PDB entry 3ONA | X-ray diffraction, 2.60 A resolution | chains A and B

Chain A:
Protein: Tumour necrosis factor receptor
From: Ectromelia virus
Notes: fragment: SECRET domain
UniProt: Q7TDW8 (Q7TDW8_9POXV); residue numbers follow UniProt; this construct covers 162-320
Sequence (163 residues; each row starts with the number of its first residue):
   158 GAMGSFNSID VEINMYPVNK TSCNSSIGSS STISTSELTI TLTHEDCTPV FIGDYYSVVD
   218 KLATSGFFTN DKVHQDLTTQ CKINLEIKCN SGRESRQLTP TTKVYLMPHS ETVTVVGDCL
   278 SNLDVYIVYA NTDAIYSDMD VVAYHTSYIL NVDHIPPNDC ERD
Disordered / not traced: 158-160, 319-320
Differences from the reference sequence: expression tag (158-161)
Cystine bridges: Cys180-Cys317, Cys204-Cys238, Cys246-Cys276
Reported in the primary citation:
  - mutagenesis - D167A/E169A/D316A: abolished binding to CX3CL1 protein (chain B)
  - mutagenesis - D167A/E169A/D316A: abolished binding to CXCL12

Chain B:
Protein: CX3CL1 protein
From: Homo sapiens
Notes: fragment: chemokine domain
UniProt: Q6I9S9 (Q6I9S9_HUMAN); residues 0-76 here correspond to UniProt positions 24-100 (UniProt number = residue number + 24)
Sequence (80 residues; each row starts with the number of its first residue; numbers below 1 keep their minus sign (Gly-3 is residue -3)):
    -3 GAMGQHHGVT KCNITCSKMT SKIPVALLIH YQQNQASCGK RAIILETRQH RLFCADPKEQ
    57 WVKDAMQHLD RQAAALTRNG
Disordered / not traced: -3 to 7, 74-76
Differences from the reference sequence: expression tag (-3 to -1)
Cystine bridges: Cys8-Cys34, Cys12-Cys50

Interface between chain A and chain B:
Contacting residue pairs (27; chain A residue first):
  Ser165(A) - Arg44(B)
  Asp167(A) - Arg44(B)  salt bridge
  Glu169(A) - Arg47(B)  salt bridge
  Tyr212(A) - Leu23(B)  hydrophobic
  Phe225(A) - Pro20(B)  hydrophobic
  Phe225(A) - Ala22(B)  hydrophobic
  Phe225(A) - Leu23(B)  hydrophobic
  Phe225(A) - Arg44(B)
  Thr226(A) - Arg44(B)  hydrogen bond (backbone-side chain)
  Val309(A) - Arg47(B)
  Asp310(A) - Arg47(B)  salt bridge
  His311(A) - Phe49(B)
  Ile312(A) - Arg47(B)
  Ile312(A) - Phe49(B)
  Pro313(A) - Thr16(B)
  Pro313(A) - Ile19(B)  hydrophobic
  Pro313(A) - Phe49(B)  hydrophobic
  Pro314(A) - Ile19(B)
  Pro314(A) - Pro20(B)
  Pro314(A) - Leu23(B)  hydrophobic
  Pro314(A) - Gln45(B)
  Asn315(A) - Thr16(B)  hydrogen bond
  Asn315(A) - Ser17(B)
  Asn315(A) - Lys18(B)
  Asn315(A) - Ile19(B)
  Asp316(A) - Lys18(B)  salt bridge
  Asp316(A) - Pro20(B)
Other interface residues (no listed pair), chain A (17 interface residues in all): Ile166, Ile209, Asp211
Other interface residues (no listed pair), chain B (12 interface residues in all): Thr43
Interface features reported in the paper:
  - residue pairs: Asp167(A)-Arg44(B) (salt bridge), Glu169(A)-Arg47(B) (salt bridge), Asp316(A)-Lys18(B) (salt bridge)
  - interface residues, chain A: Tyr212(A), Phe225(A)
  - interface residues, chain B: Thr16(B), Ser17(B), Ile19(B), Leu23(B), Phe49(B)
  - hot spots on chain B (mutagenesis) - I19A, L23A, F49A (4.20+/-0.45 uM): decreased binding to Tumour necrosis factor receptor (chain A)

Summary:
Chain A and chain B form an interface of 17 and 12 residues respectively, with 2 hydrogen bonds and 4 salt
bridges. Polar contacts include Asp167(A)-Arg44(B), Glu169(A)-Arg47(B) and Asp310(A)-Arg47(B). The authors
report salt bridges between Asp167(A) and Arg44(B), Glu169(A) and Arg47(B) and Asp316(A) and Lys18(B). The
paper reports that I19A, L23A and F49A of chain B reduce binding to Tumour necrosis factor receptor (chain A);
interface residues Tyr212(A), Phe225(A) and Thr16(B) among others.
Here chain A is Tumour necrosis factor receptor (Ectromelia virus) and chain B is CX3CL1 protein (Homo
sapiens). Entry 3ONA (The SECRET domain in complex with CX3CL1) was determined by X-ray diffraction together
with 3ON9 from the same study.
